Entry 7L8F (electron microscopy, 3.66 A resolution); this record covers chains D and F of the 8 polymer chains in the assembly.

== Chain D (and F) ==
Protein: Envelope glycoprotein gp160
Organism: Human immunodeficiency virus 1
Notes: fragment: GP120 domain, residues 30-661; chain F of this document is another copy of the same molecule, construct and numbering; everything in this record applies to it too
Reference sequence: Q2N0S5 (Q2N0S5_9HIV1); residues 33-664 here correspond to UniProt positions 30-661 (UniProt number = residue number - 3)
Sequence (664 residues; row label = number of the first residue in the row):
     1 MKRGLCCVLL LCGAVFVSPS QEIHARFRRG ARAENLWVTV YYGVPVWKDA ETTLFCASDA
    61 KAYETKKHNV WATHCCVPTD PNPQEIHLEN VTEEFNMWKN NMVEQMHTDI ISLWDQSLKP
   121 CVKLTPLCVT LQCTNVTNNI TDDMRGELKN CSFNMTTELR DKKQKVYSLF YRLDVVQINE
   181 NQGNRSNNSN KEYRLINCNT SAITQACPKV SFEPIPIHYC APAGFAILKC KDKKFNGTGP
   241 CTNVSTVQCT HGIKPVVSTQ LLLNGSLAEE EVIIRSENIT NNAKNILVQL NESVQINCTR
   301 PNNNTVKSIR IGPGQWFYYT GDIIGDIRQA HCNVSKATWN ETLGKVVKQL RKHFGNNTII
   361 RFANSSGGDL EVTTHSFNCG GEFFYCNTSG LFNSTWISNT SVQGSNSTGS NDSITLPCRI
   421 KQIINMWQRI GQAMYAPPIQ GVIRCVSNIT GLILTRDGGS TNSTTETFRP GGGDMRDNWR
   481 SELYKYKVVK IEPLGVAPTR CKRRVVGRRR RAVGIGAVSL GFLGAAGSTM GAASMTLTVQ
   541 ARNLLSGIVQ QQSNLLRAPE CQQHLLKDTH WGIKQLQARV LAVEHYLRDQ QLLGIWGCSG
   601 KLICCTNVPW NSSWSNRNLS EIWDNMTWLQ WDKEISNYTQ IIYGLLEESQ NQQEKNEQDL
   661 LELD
Not modelled in the structure: 1-520, 550-567, 662-664 (chain F: 1-519, 549-567, 662-664)
Differences from the reference sequence: initiating methionine (1); expression tag (2-32); conflict K66 (Glu63 in Q2N0S5), C75 (Ala72 in Q2N0S5), T242 (Pro239 in Q2N0S5), 20 further conflict positions vs the reference (Q2N0S5) not listed
Disulfide bonds: C598-C604
Glycans and other covalent adducts: N-acetylglucosamine (NAG) linked to N611, N618, N637

== Chain D / chain F interface ==
Pairs across the interface (29; chain D residue first):
  T569(D) - T569(F)
  H570(D) - T569(F)
  I573(D) - T569(F)
  I573(D) - I573(F)  hydrophobic
  L576(D) - L576(F)  hydrophobic
  V580(D) - L576(F)  hydrophobic
  V580(D) - R579(F)
  V580(D) - V580(F)  hydrophobic
  L581(D) - R579(F)
  E584(D) - I548(F)
  E584(D) - R579(F)  salt bridge
  L587(D) - L545(F)
  L587(D) - V583(F)  hydrophobic
  L587(D) - L587(F)  hydrophobic
  Q591(D) - A541(F)  hydrogen bond (side chain-backbone)
  Q591(D) - R542(F)
  Q591(D) - L545(F)
  Q591(D) - Y586(F)
  I595(D) - R542(F)
  E647(D) - T538(F)  hydrogen bond
  N651(D) - T538(F)  hydrogen bond
  N651(D) - L602(F)
  E654(D) - G600(F)
  E654(D) - K601(F)
  E654(D) - L602(F)  hydrogen bond (side chain-backbone)
  E654(D) - I603(F)
  E657(D) - K601(F)  salt bridge
  Q658(D) - I603(F)
  L661(D) - C605(F)  hydrophobic
Interface residues without a listed pair, chain D (19 interface residues in all): Q577, V583, R588
Interface residues without a listed pair, chain F (19 interface residues in all): M535

== Summary ==
The chain D/chain F interface involves 19 residues from each chain; the contacts include 4 hydrogen bonds and
2 salt bridges. Polar contacts include E584(D)-R579(F), E657(D)-K601(F) and Q591(D)-A541(F).
N-acetylglucosamine is covalently linked to N611(D), N618(D) and N637(D).
Chain D and chain F are both Envelope glycoprotein gp160 (Human immunodeficiency virus 1); the structure,
BG505 SOSIP.v5.2(7S) in complex with the polyclonal Fab pAbC-2 from animal Rh.33172 (Wk38 time point), was
determined by electron microscopy (same publication as 7L7T, 7L7U, 7L85, 7L86, 7L87, 7L88 and 15 further
entries).
